PDB entry 6CYT | X-ray diffraction, 3.50 A resolution | chains B and C of the 5 polymer chains in the assembly

Chain B:
Molecule: Cyclin-T1
From: Homo sapiens
UniProtKB: O60563 (CCNT1_HUMAN); numbering as in UniProt (aligned over 1-264)
Chain sequence (264 residues; numbered 1 to 264; the number before each row is that of its first residue):
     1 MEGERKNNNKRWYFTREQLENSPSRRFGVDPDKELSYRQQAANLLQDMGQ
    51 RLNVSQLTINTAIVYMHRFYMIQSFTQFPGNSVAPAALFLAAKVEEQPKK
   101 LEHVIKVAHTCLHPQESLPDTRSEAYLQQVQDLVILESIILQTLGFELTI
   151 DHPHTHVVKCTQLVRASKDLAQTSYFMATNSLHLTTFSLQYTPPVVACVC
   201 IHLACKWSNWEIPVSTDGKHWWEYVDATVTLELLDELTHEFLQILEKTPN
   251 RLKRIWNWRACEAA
Unresolved in the structure: 1-6, 262-264
Swiss-Prot annotation at these positions:
  - motif: K253 to A264 (Nuclear localization signal, and interaction with Tat-TAR RNA)
  - site: C261 (Essential for interacting with HIV-1 Tat)
  - modified residue: S117 (Phosphoserine)
  - mutagenesis: C261 (C261Y: Loss of HIV-1 Tat transactivation)
Ion coordination: Zn2+: C261 (shared with 3 residues of chain D)
From the paper describing this entry:
  - binding site for the 20-nt RNA strand: R251, R254, W258, R259
  - Zn2+ coordination: C261
  - conformationally variable residues (order/disorder transition): R251 to A260

Chain C:
Molecule: AF4/FMR2 family member 4
From: Homo sapiens
UniProtKB: Q9UHB7 (AFF4_HUMAN); residue numbers follow UniProt; this construct covers 32-67
Chain sequence (36 residues; each row starts with the number of its first residue):
    32 SPLFAEPYKVTSKEDYLSSRIQSMLGNYDEMKDFIG
Unresolved in the structure: 32-33, 65-67
Differences from the reference sequence: conflict Y47 (Lys in Q9UHB7)

How chain B and chain C interact:
Contacting residue pairs (44; chain B residue first):
  L163(B) with F35(C)
  V164(B) with F35(C), hydrophobic; P38(C)
  R165(B) with E37(C); P38(C)
  D169(B) with Y59(C), hydrogen bond (backbone-side chain)
  L170(B) with P38(C), hydrophobic
  T173(B) with Y59(C), hydrogen bond
  L203(B) with I52(C), hydrophobic
  K206(B) with D46(C), salt bridge; S49(C); Q53(C)
  W207(B) with Q53(C), hydrogen bond (backbone-side chain); L56(C); Y59(C)
  S208(B) with K40(C), hydrogen bond (backbone-side chain); Y59(C)
  N209(B) with K40(C); V41(C), hydrogen bond (backbone-backbone); K44(C); Q53(C), hydrogen bond
  W210(B) with P38(C); Y39(C); K40(C)
  E211(B) with P38(C); Y39(C), hydrogen bond (backbone-backbone); V41(C)
  P213(B) with F35(C); A36(C); E37(C); Y39(C), hydrophobic
  S215(B) with F35(C)
  T216(B) with L34(C)
  T238(B) with L48(C)
  L242(B) with L48(C), hydrophobic; R51(C); I52(C), hydrophobic; M55(C), hydrophobic
  E246(B) with R51(C), salt bridge
  L252(B) with L56(C); M62(C), hydrophobic
  W256(B) with S54(C); G57(C); E61(C), hydrogen bond
Interface residues without a listed pair, chain B (28 interface residues in all): A166, H202, I212, W221, Y224, N250, K253
Interface residues without a listed pair, chain C (23 interface residues in all): N58
From the paper, about this interface:
  - interface residues, chain B: W256(B)
  - interface residues, chain C: L56(C), G57(C)

Overview:
28 residues of chain B and 23 residues of chain C are in contact, with 8 hydrogen bonds and 2 salt bridges.
Polar pairs include K206(B)-D46(C), E246(B)-R51(C) and D169(B)-Y59(C). From the paper: a binding site for the
20-nt RNA strand at R251(B), R254(B) and W258(B) among others; interface residues W256(B) and L56(C) among
others.
Chain B is Cyclin-T1 and chain C is AF4/FMR2 family member 4, both from Homo sapiens; the structure, HIV-1 TAR
loop in complex with Tat:AFF4:P-TEFb, was determined by X-ray diffraction.
